7ZR2 - chains A and B; structure by X-ray diffraction, 1.45 A resolution.

== Chain A ==
Molecule: Spike protein S2', Chimeric protein mimic of SARS-CoV-2 Spike HR1
Source organism: Severe acute respiratory syndrome coronavirus 2
Reference sequence: P0DTC2 (SPIKE_SARS2); the construct has insertions or renumbered stretches relative to UniProt, so the offset changes along the chain: 1-73 = UniProt 914-986; 155-229 = UniProt 914-988
Amino-acid sequence (241 residues; numbered 0 to 240; the number before each row is that of its first residue; numbering starts at 0):
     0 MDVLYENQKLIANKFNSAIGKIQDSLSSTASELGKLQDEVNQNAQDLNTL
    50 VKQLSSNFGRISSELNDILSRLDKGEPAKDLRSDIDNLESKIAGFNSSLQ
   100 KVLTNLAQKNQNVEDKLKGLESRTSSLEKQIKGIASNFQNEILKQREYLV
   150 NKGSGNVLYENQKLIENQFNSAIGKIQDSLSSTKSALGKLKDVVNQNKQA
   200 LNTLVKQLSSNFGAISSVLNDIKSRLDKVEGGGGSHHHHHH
Unresolved in the structure: 227-240
Sequence notes: initiating methionine (0); engineered mutation Asp-1 (Asn914 in P0DTC2), Lys-13 (Gln926 in P0DTC2), Glu-31 (Ala944 in P0DTC2), Glu-38 (Val951 in P0DTC2), Asp-45 (Ala958 in P0DTC2), Arg-59 (Ala972 in P0DTC2), Glu-63 (Val976 in P0DTC2), Glu-165 (Ala924 in P0DTC2), Lys-183 (Ala942 in P0DTC2), Lys-190 (Gln949 in P0DTC2), Lys-197 (Ala956 in P0DTC2), Lys-222 (Leu981 in P0DTC2); expression tag (230-240)

== Chain B ==
Molecule: Spike protein S2'
Reference sequence: P0DTC2 (SPIKE_SARS2); numbering as in UniProt (aligned over 1163-1206)
Amino-acid sequence (44 residues; numbered 1163 to 1206; the number before each row is that of its first residue):
  1163 XVDLGDISGINASVVNIQKEIDRLNEVAKNLNESLIDLQESGGY
Unresolved in the structure: 1204-1206
Modified positions: ACE (acetyl group) at position 1163
Sequence notes: conflict ACE_1163 (Asp in P0DTC2), Ser-1203 (Leu in P0DTC2), Gly-1205 (Lys in P0DTC2)
UniProt features mapped onto this chain:
  - glycosylation (N-linked (GlcNAc...) asparagine): Asn-1173 (complex), Asn-1194 (complex)
  - natural variant: Val-1176 (V1176F: In strain: Gamma/P.1, Theta/P.3 and 1 more)

== Interface between chain A and chain B ==
Residue-residue contacts (97; chain A residue first):
  Asp-1(A) / Ser-1203(B)
  Tyr-4(A) / Gln-1201(B)
  Tyr-4(A) / Glu-1202(B)
  Tyr-4(A) / Ser-1203(B)
  Gln-7(A) / Leu-1200(B)
  Lys-8(A) / Leu-1200(B)
  Ala-11(A) / Ile-1198(B)  hydrophobic
  Ala-11(A) / Leu-1200(B)  hydrophobic
  Phe-14(A) / Ser-1196(B)
  Phe-14(A) / Ile-1198(B)  hydrophobic
  Asn-15(A) / Leu-1197(B)
  Asn-15(A) / Ile-1198(B)  hydrogen bond (side chain-backbone)
  Ile-18(A) / Leu-1193(B)
  Ile-18(A) / Leu-1197(B)  hydrophobic
  Gln-22(A) / Ala-1190(B)  hydrogen bond (side chain-backbone)
  Gln-22(A) / Leu-1193(B)
  Gln-22(A) / Asn-1194(B)  hydrogen bond
  Leu-25(A) / Leu-1186(B)  hydrophobic
  Ser-26(A) / Ala-1190(B)
  Ala-29(A) / Ile-1183(B)
  Ala-29(A) / Leu-1186(B)  hydrophobic
  Ala-29(A) / Asn-1187(B)
  Leu-32(A) / Ile-1179(B)
  Leu-32(A) / Ile-1183(B)  hydrophobic
  Leu-32(A) / Leu-1186(B)  hydrophobic
  Gly-33(A) / Ile-1183(B)
  Gln-36(A) / Val-1177(B)
  Gln-36(A) / Asn-1178(B)
  Gln-36(A) / Ile-1179(B)  hydrogen bond (side chain-backbone)
  Gln-36(A) / Gln-1180(B)  hydrogen bond
  Gln-36(A) / Ile-1183(B)
  Val-39(A) / Val-1177(B)  hydrophobic
  Asn-40(A) / Val-1176(B)
  Asn-40(A) / Val-1177(B)  hydrogen bond (side chain-backbone)
  Ala-43(A) / Ala-1174(B)
  Ala-43(A) / Ser-1175(B)
  Asn-47(A) / Asn-1173(B)
  Asn-47(A) / Ala-1174(B)  hydrogen bond (side chain-backbone)
  Val-50(A) / Ile-1169(B)
  Val-50(A) / Ser-1170(B)
  Val-50(A) / Ile-1172(B)
  Ser-54(A) / Asp-1168(B)  hydrogen bond
  Ser-54(A) / Ile-1169(B)
  Ser-54(A) / Ser-1170(B)  hydrogen bond
  Phe-57(A) / Leu-1166(B)  hydrophobic
  Ser-61(A) / Val-1164(B)
  Ser-61(A) / Leu-1166(B)
  Leu-64(A) / Val-1164(B)  hydrophobic
  Asn-65(A) / ACE_1163(B)
  Asn-65(A) / Val-1164(B)  hydrogen bond (side chain-backbone)
  Val-156(A) / Gln-1201(B)
  Val-156(A) / Glu-1202(B)
  Glu-159(A) / Gln-1201(B)
  Asn-160(A) / Leu-1200(B)
  Asn-160(A) / Gln-1201(B)  hydrogen bond (side chain-backbone)
  Leu-163(A) / Asp-1199(B)
  Gln-167(A) / Glu-1195(B)  hydrogen bond (side chain-backbone)
  Gln-167(A) / Ser-1196(B)  hydrogen bond (side chain-backbone)
  Gln-167(A) / Leu-1197(B)  hydrogen bond (side chain-backbone)
  Gln-167(A) / Ile-1198(B)
  Ser-170(A) / Ser-1196(B)  hydrogen bond
  Ala-171(A) / Leu-1193(B)  hydrophobic
  Ala-171(A) / Ser-1196(B)  hydrogen bond (backbone-side chain)
  Lys-174(A) / Val-1189(B)
  Lys-174(A) / Asn-1192(B)  hydrogen bond (side chain-backbone)
  Lys-174(A) / Leu-1193(B)
  Lys-174(A) / Glu-1195(B)
  Lys-174(A) / Ser-1196(B)  hydrogen bond
  Asp-177(A) / Arg-1185(B)  salt bridge
  Ser-178(A) / Leu-1186(B)
  Ser-181(A) / Glu-1182(B)
  Ser-181(A) / Arg-1185(B)
  Thr-182(A) / Leu-1186(B)
  Ser-184(A) / Glu-1182(B)  hydrogen bond
  Ala-185(A) / Ile-1179(B)  hydrophobic
  Ala-185(A) / Glu-1182(B)
  Lys-188(A) / Val-1177(B)
  Lys-188(A) / Ile-1179(B)
  Lys-188(A) / Glu-1182(B)  salt bridge
  Leu-189(A) / Val-1177(B)  hydrophobic
  Leu-189(A) / Ile-1179(B)  hydrophobic
  Val-192(A) / Ser-1175(B)
  Val-192(A) / Val-1176(B)
  Val-192(A) / Val-1177(B)  hydrophobic
  Gln-195(A) / Ser-1175(B)  hydrogen bond
  Asn-196(A) / Ala-1174(B)
  Asn-196(A) / Ser-1175(B)  hydrogen bond (side chain-backbone)
  Ala-199(A) / Ile-1172(B)
  Ala-199(A) / Asn-1173(B)
  Thr-202(A) / Ile-1172(B)
  Leu-203(A) / Ile-1169(B)  hydrophobic
  Leu-203(A) / Ile-1172(B)  hydrophobic
  Gln-206(A) / Ile-1169(B)
  Gln-206(A) / Ile-1172(B)
  Asn-210(A) / Leu-1166(B)
  Ile-214(A) / Leu-1166(B)  hydrophobic
  Val-217(A) / Val-1164(B)  hydrophobic
Other interface residues (no listed pair), chain A (59 interface residues in all): Ile-21, Thr-28, Leu-46, Leu-53, Leu-68, Ile-164, Leu-207, Ala-213
Other interface residues (no listed pair), chain B (35 interface residues in all): Lys-1191

== Summary ==
59 residues of chain A and 35 residues of chain B are in contact, with 21 hydrogen bonds and 2 salt bridges.
Polar pairs include Asp-177(A)/Arg-1185(B), Lys-188(A)/Glu-1182(B) and Asn-15(A)/Ile-1198(B).
Chain A is Spike protein S2', Chimeric protein mimic of SARS-CoV-2 Spike HR1 (Severe acute respiratory
syndrome coronavirus 2) and chain B is Spike protein S2'; the structure, Crystal structure of a chimeric
protein mimic of SARS-CoV-2 Spike HR1 in complex with HR2, was determined by X-ray diffraction.
